4F43 - chains A and C; structure by X-ray diffraction, 2.35 A resolution.

[Chain A]
Protein: Protelomerase
From: Agrobacterium tumefaciens
UniProt: Q7CWV1 (Q7CWV1_AGRT5); residue numbers follow UniProt; this construct covers 102-421
Sequence (320 residues; row label = number of the first residue in the row):
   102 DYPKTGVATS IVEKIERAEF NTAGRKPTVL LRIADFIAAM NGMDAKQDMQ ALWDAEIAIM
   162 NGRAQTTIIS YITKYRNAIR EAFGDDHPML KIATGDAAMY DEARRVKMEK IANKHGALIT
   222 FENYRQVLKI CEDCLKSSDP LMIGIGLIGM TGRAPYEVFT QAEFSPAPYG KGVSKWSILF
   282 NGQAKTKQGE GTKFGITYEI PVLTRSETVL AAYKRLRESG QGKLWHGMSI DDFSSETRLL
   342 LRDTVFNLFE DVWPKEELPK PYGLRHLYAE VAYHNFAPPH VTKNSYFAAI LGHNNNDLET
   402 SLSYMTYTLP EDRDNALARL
Differences from the reference sequence: engineered mutation Ala-255 (Arg in Q7CWV1)

[Chain C]
Molecule: DNA hairpin
Sequence (32 nucleotides; each row starts with the number of its first residue):
     1 CATAATAACA ATATCAAGAT ATTGTTATTA TG

[Chain A / chain C interface]
Residue-residue contacts (89):
  Ala-119(A) with DA7(C), phosphate contact
  Asn-122(A) with DT6(C), phosphate contact
  Thr-123(A) with DA30(C), phosphate contact; DT31(C), sugar contact; DG32(C), phosphate contact
  Ala-124(A) with DA4(C), base contact; DA5(C), sugar contact; DT6(C), sugar contact; DT29(C), base contact; DA30(C), base contact
  Gly-125(A) with DA5(C), base contact; DT6(C), sugar contact; DT28(C), base contact; DT29(C), hydrogen bond to the base
  Arg-126(A) with DT6(C), hydrogen bond to the base; DA7(C), base contact; DA8(C), sugar contact; DA27(C), hydrogen bond to the base; DT28(C), hydrogen bond to the base
  Lys-127(A) with DA8(C), sugar contact
  Pro-128(A) with DA7(C), phosphate contact; DA8(C), phosphate contact
  Thr-129(A) with DA8(C), sugar contact
  Val-130(A) with DA8(C), hydrogen bond to the phosphate; DC9(C), phosphate contact
  Leu-131(A) with DA8(C), hydrogen bond to the phosphate
  Arg-164(A) with DC9(C), salt bridge to the phosphate; DA10(C), phosphate contact
  Ala-165(A) with DA10(C), hydrogen bond to the phosphate; DA11(C), phosphate contact
  Thr-167(A) with DA10(C), sugar contact; DA11(C), hydrogen bond to the phosphate; DT12(C), base contact
  Thr-168(A) with DC9(C), sugar contact; DA10(C), hydrogen bond to the phosphate
  Ile-170(A) with DT20(C), base contact
  Ser-171(A) with DA11(C), hydrogen bond to the base
  Tyr-172(A) with DA8(C), sugar contact; DC9(C), base contact
  Thr-174(A) with DT20(C), hydrogen bond to the phosphate
  Arg-177(A) with DA19(C), phosphate contact; DT20(C), salt bridge to the phosphate
  Asn-178(A) with DA21(C), hydrogen bond to the phosphate
  Thr-195(A) with DA19(C), hydrogen bond to the phosphate
  Tyr-201(A) with DA19(C), phosphate contact
  Arg-205(A) with DA17(C), sugar contact
  Lys-208(A) with DT14(C), hydrogen bond to the base
  Lys-211(A) with DT12(C), salt bridge to the phosphate
  Ala-255(A) with DT23(C), phosphate contact
  Pro-256(A) with DT23(C), phosphate contact
  Tyr-257(A) with DT22(C), phosphate contact; DT23(C), hydrogen bond to the phosphate
  Ala-285(A) with DT22(C), phosphate contact
  Lys-286(A) with DA13(C), hydrogen bond to the base; DT14(C), hydrogen bond to the phosphate; DC15(C), sugar contact; DA21(C), phosphate contact; DT22(C), hydrogen bond to the phosphate
  Thr-287(A) with DC15(C), sugar contact
  Lys-288(A) with DT14(C), base contact; DC15(C), hydrogen bond to the base; DT20(C), base contact; DA21(C), sugar contact
  Thr-293(A) with DC15(C), sugar contact
  Ile-331(A) with DT22(C), sugar contact; DT23(C), phosphate contact
  Phe-334(A) with DT23(C), phosphate contact
  Arg-339(A) with DT23(C), salt bridge to the phosphate
  Leu-340(A) with DT25(C), base contact
  Arg-343(A) with DT25(C), salt bridge to the phosphate; DT26(C), base contact
  Lys-361(A) with DG24(C), phosphate contact; DT25(C), phosphate contact
  Pro-362(A) with DG24(C), phosphate contact
  Tyr-363(A) with DA13(C), phosphate contact; DT23(C), sugar contact; DG24(C), hydrogen bond to the phosphate
  His-367(A) with DA13(C), salt bridge to the phosphate
  His-394(A) with DC15(C), phosphate contact
  Asn-395(A) with DC15(C), hydrogen bond to the phosphate; DA16(C), hydrogen bond to the base
  Asp-398(A) with DC15(C), phosphate contact; DA16(C), hydrogen bond to the base
  Glu-400(A) with DA16(C), base contact
  Thr-401(A) with DA13(C), phosphate contact; DT14(C), sugar contact
  Ser-404(A) with DA13(C), sugar contact
  Tyr-405(A) with DA13(C), hydrogen bond to the phosphate; DT14(C), phosphate contact
Also at the interface, not in a pair above, chain A (54 interface residues in all): Gly-290, Ser-335, Ser-336, Gly-393
Also at the interface, not in a pair above, chain C (29 interface residues in all): DG18

[Summary]
54 residues of chain A and 29 residues of chain C are in contact, with 24 hydrogen bonds and 6 salt bridges.
Polar contacts include Gly-125(A)/DT29(C), Arg-126(A)/DT6(C) and Arg-126(A)/DA27(C).
Here chain A is Protelomerase (Agrobacterium tumefaciens) and chain C is DNA hairpin. Entry 4F43
(Protelomerase TelA mutant R255A complexed with CAAG hairpin DNA) was determined by X-ray diffraction,
deposited together with 4F41.
